Entry 7X76 (electron microscopy, 3.67 A resolution); this record covers chains G and O of the 13 polymer chains in the assembly.

# Chain G
Name: Putative metal uptake regulation protein
Source organism: Streptomyces coelicolor A3(2)
UniProt: Q9L2H5 (Q9L2H5_STRCO); residues 1-139 here = UniProt positions 1-139
Sequence (159 residues; each row starts with the number of its first residue; numbers below 1 keep their minus sign (Met-19 is residue -19)):
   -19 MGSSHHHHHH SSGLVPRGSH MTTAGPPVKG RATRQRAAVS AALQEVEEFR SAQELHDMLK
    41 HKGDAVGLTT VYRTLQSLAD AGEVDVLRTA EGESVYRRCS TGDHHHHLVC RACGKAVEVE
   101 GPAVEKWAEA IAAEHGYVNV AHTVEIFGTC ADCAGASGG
Unresolved in the structure: -19 to 5, 137-139
Sequence notes: initiating methionine (-19); expression tag (-18 to 0)
Ion coordination: Zn2+ site 1: Asp65, His85, His87; Zn2+ site 2: His84, His86, His122; Zn2+ site 3: Cys90, Cys93, Cys130, Cys133
Reported in the primary citation:
  - mutagenesis - R11A, D37A/H41A, R53A: decreased binding to the 84-nt DNA strand (chain O)

# Chain O
Molecule: 84-nt DNA strand
Sequence (84 nucleotides; row label = number of the first residue in the row):
     1 CAAGGCACAT GACAACGGTG TTCAGTGCCG CGTTGCCCGA TACCCCCTAC CCGTAGTTGA
    61 CTGGCATCCG GGCGCCGGGT CGCC

# Interface between chain G and chain O
Residue-residue contacts (13; chain G residue first):
  Lys9(G) - DA15(O)  salt bridge to the phosphate
  Gln15(G) - DC16(O)  sugar contact
  Gln15(G) - DG17(O)  phosphate contact
  Arg16(G) - DA15(O)  hydrogen bond to the phosphate
  Arg16(G) - DC16(O)  salt bridge to the phosphate
  Gly47(G) - DG17(O)  phosphate contact
  Thr49(G) - DG17(O)  base contact
  Thr49(G) - DG18(O)  base contact
  Thr49(G) - DT19(O)  base contact
  Thr50(G) - DC16(O)  sugar contact
  Thr50(G) - DG17(O)  phosphate contact
  Arg53(G) - DC16(O)  base contact
  Arg53(G) - DG17(O)  base contact
Also at the interface, not in a pair above, chain G (8 interface residues in all): Arg14

# Overview
8 residues of chain G face 5 of chain O across their interface; the contacts include 1 hydrogen bond and 2
salt bridges. Polar contacts include Arg16(G)-DA15(O), Lys9(G)-DA15(O) and Arg16(G)-DC16(O). From the paper:
R11A, D37A/H41A and R53A of chain G reduce binding to the 84-nt DNA strand (chain O).
Here chain G is Putative metal uptake regulation protein (Streptomyces coelicolor A3(2)) and chain O is an
84-nt DNA strand. Entry 7X76 (Cryo-EM structure of Streptomyces coelicolor RNAP-promoter open complex with two
Zur dimers) was determined by electron microscopy together with 7VO0, 7VO9, 7VPD, 7VPZ, 7X74 and 7X75 from the
same study.
